PDB entry 8OSW | X-ray diffraction, 1.30 A resolution | chains A and B

== Chain A (and B) ==
Molecule: Putative L-asparaginase II protein
Source organism: Rhizobium etli
Notes: chain B of this document is another copy of the same molecule, construct and numbering; everything in this record applies to it too
Reference sequence: Q2KB35 (Q2KB35_RHIEC); residue numbers follow UniProt; this construct covers 1-335
Amino-acid sequence (341 residues; numbered -5 to 335; the number before each row is that of its first residue; numbers below 1 keep their minus sign (Gly-5 is residue -5)):
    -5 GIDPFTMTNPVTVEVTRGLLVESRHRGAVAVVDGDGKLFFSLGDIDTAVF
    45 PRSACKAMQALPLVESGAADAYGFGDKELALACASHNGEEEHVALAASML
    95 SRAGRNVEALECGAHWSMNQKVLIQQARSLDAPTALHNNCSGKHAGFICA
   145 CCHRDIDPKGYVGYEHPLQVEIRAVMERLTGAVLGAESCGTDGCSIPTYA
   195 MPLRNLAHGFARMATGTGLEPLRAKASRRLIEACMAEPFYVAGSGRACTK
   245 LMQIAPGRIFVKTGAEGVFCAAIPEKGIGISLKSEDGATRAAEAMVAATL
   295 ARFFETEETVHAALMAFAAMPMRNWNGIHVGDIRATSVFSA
Disordered / not traced: -5 to -4 (chain B: 335)
Construct notes: expression tag (-5 to 0)
Modified / non-standard residues: Cys242 (S-hydroxycysteine; CSO)
Ion coordination: Zn2+: Cys134, Lys137, Cys188

== How chain A and chain B interact ==
Pairs across the interface (99; chain A residue first):
  Thr2(A) - Arg20(B)
  Arg11(A) - Phe44(B)
  Arg11(A) - Arg46(B)
  Arg11(A) - Thr185(B)  hydrogen bond (side chain-backbone)
  Arg11(A) - Asp186(B)
  Arg11(A) - Gly187(B)
  Arg11(A) - Thr192(B)
  Gly12(A) - Cys183(B)
  Leu14(A) - Phe44(B)  hydrophobic
  Leu14(A) - Ala194(B)  hydrophobic
  Glu16(A) - Phe44(B)
  Glu16(A) - Arg46(B)  salt bridge
  Glu16(A) - Glu260(B)
  Glu16(A) - Lys277(B)  hydrogen bond (backbone-side chain)
  Ser17(A) - Glu260(B)  hydrogen bond
  Ser17(A) - Lys277(B)  hydrogen bond
  Ser17(A) - Glu279(B)
  Ser17(A) - Asp280(B)
  Ser17(A) - Gly281(B)
  Arg18(A) - Glu279(B)  salt bridge
  Arg18(A) - Asp280(B)
  His19(A) - Asp280(B)
  Arg20(A) - Arg20(B)
  Arg20(A) - Glu279(B)  salt bridge
  Phe44(A) - Arg11(B)
  Phe44(A) - Leu14(B)  hydrophobic
  Phe44(A) - Glu16(B)
  Arg46(A) - Arg11(B)
  Arg46(A) - Glu16(B)  salt bridge
  Glu105(A) - Asn320(B)  hydrogen bond (backbone-side chain)
  Cys106(A) - Trp319(B)
  Cys106(A) - Asn320(B)
  Gly107(A) - Asn320(B)  hydrogen bond (backbone-side chain)
  Ala108(A) - Trp319(B)
  His109(A) - Trp319(B)
  Trp110(A) - Gln114(B)
  Trp110(A) - Ile118(B)
  Trp110(A) - Arg122(B)
  Gln114(A) - Trp110(B)
  Gln114(A) - Leu117(B)
  Leu117(A) - Gln114(B)
  Leu117(A) - Leu117(B)  hydrophobic
  Leu117(A) - Ile118(B)  hydrophobic
  Ile118(A) - Trp110(B)
  Ile118(A) - Leu117(B)  hydrophobic
  Ile118(A) - Ala121(B)  hydrophobic
  Ala121(A) - Ala121(B)  hydrophobic
  Ala121(A) - Arg122(B)  hydrogen bond (backbone-side chain)
  Arg122(A) - Trp110(B)
  Arg122(A) - Ala121(B)  hydrogen bond (side chain-backbone)
  Arg122(A) - Leu124(B)  hydrogen bond (side chain-backbone)
  Arg122(A) - Asp125(B)  hydrogen bond (side chain-backbone)
  Leu124(A) - Arg122(B)  hydrogen bond (backbone-side chain)
  Asp125(A) - Arg122(B)  hydrogen bond (backbone-side chain)
  Asn132(A) - Trp319(B)
  Glu181(A) - Leu13(B)
  Thr185(A) - Arg11(B)  hydrogen bond (backbone-side chain)
  Thr185(A) - Asn318(B)
  Thr185(A) - Val324(B)
  Asp186(A) - Arg11(B)
  Asp186(A) - Asn318(B)  hydrogen bond (backbone-side chain)
  Gly187(A) - Arg11(B)
  Gly187(A) - Asn318(B)
  Gly187(A) - Trp319(B)
  Ser189(A) - Asn318(B)  hydrogen bond
  Ser189(A) - Asn320(B)  hydrogen bond
  Ser189(A) - Ile322(B)
  Ala194(A) - Leu14(B)  hydrophobic
  Glu260(A) - Glu16(B)
  Glu260(A) - Ser17(B)  hydrogen bond
  Glu260(A) - Arg284(B)  salt bridge
  Lys277(A) - Glu16(B)  hydrogen bond (side chain-backbone)
  Lys277(A) - Ser17(B)  hydrogen bond
  Glu279(A) - Ser17(B)
  Glu279(A) - Arg18(B)  salt bridge
  Glu279(A) - Arg20(B)  salt bridge
  Asp280(A) - Ser17(B)
  Asp280(A) - Arg18(B)  hydrogen bond (backbone-backbone)
  Asp280(A) - His19(B)
  Asp280(A) - Asp280(B)
  Asp280(A) - Arg284(B)  hydrogen bond (backbone-side chain)
  Gly281(A) - Ser17(B)
  Arg284(A) - Glu260(B)  salt bridge
  Arg284(A) - Asp280(B)  hydrogen bond (side chain-backbone)
  Asn318(A) - Thr185(B)
  Asn318(A) - Asp186(B)  hydrogen bond (side chain-backbone)
  Asn318(A) - Gly187(B)
  Asn318(A) - Ser189(B)  hydrogen bond
  Trp319(A) - Cys106(B)
  Trp319(A) - Ala108(B)
  Trp319(A) - His109(B)
  Trp319(A) - Asn132(B)
  Trp319(A) - Gly187(B)
  Asn320(A) - Glu105(B)  hydrogen bond (side chain-backbone)
  Asn320(A) - Cys106(B)
  Asn320(A) - Gly107(B)  hydrogen bond (side chain-backbone)
  Asn320(A) - Ser189(B)  hydrogen bond
  Ile322(A) - Ser189(B)
  Val324(A) - Thr185(B)
Also at the interface, not in a pair above, chain A (48 interface residues in all): Leu13, Ser111, Ser182, Cys183, Gly184, Thr192
Also at the interface, not in a pair above, chain B (48 interface residues in all): Thr2, Gly12, Ser111, Glu181, Ser182, Gly184

== Overview ==
Chain A and chain B each contribute 48 residues to their interface, with 27 hydrogen bonds and 8 salt bridges.
Polar contacts include Glu16(A)-Arg46(B), Arg18(A)-Glu279(B) and Arg20(A)-Glu279(B). Cys134(A), Lys137(A) and
Cys188(A) coordinate Zn2+.
Both chains are Putative L-asparaginase II protein (Rhizobium etli). Entry 8OSW (Crystal structure of
Rhizobium etli L-asparaginase ReAIV (R4mC-1)) was determined by X-ray diffraction, deposited together with
8CLY, 8CLZ and 8COL.
